4LGS - chains A and B; structure by X-ray diffraction, 2.70 A resolution.

[Chain A]
Molecule: Ricin
Source organism: Ricinus communis
Notes: EC 3.2.2.22
UniProtKB: P02879 (RICI_RICCO); residues 4-266 here correspond to UniProt positions 39-301 (UniProt number = residue number + 35)
Sequence (263 residues; each row starts with the number of its first residue):
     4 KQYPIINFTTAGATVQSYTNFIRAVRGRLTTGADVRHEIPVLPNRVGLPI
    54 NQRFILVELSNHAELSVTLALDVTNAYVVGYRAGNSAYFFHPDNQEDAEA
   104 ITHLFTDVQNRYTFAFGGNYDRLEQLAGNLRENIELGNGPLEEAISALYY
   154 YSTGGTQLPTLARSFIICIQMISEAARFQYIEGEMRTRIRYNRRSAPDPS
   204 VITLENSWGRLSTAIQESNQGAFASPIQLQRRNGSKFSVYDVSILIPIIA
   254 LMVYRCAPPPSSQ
From the paper describing this entry:
  - catalytic residues: Y80, Y123, E177, R180, W211 (citing earlier work)

[Chain B]
Molecule: Camelid nanobody (VHH4)
Source organism: Vicugna pacos
Notes: antibody fragment or engineered binder
Sequence (129 residues; each row starts with the number of its first residue):
     1 QVQLVESGGGLVQAGGSLSLSCAASGGDFSRNAMAWFRQAPGKEREFVAS
    51 INWTGSGTYYLDSVKGRFTISRDNAKNALYLQMNNLKPEDTAVYYCARST
   101 VFAEITGLAGYQSGSYDYWGQGTQVTVSS
Cystine bridges: C22-C96

[Interface between chain A and chain B]
Residue-residue contacts (26):
  H94(A) with R31(B), hydrogen bond; W53(B), hydrogen bond; A103(B)
  Q112(A) with G107(B); L108(B), hydrogen bond (backbone-backbone)
  N113(A) with T106(B); L108(B); A109(B), hydrogen bond (side chain-backbone)
  R114(A) with E104(B); I105(B); T106(B), hydrogen bond (backbone-backbone)
  Y115(A) with F102(B), hydrophobic; E104(B); A109(B)
  T116(A) with F102(B); A103(B), hydrogen bond (backbone-backbone); E104(B), hydrogen bond (backbone-backbone)
  F117(A) with V101(B); F102(B), hydrophobic; A103(B)
  A118(A) with R31(B); N32(B); T100(B); V101(B), hydrogen bond (backbone-backbone); A103(B)
  Y154(A) with V101(B)
Other interface residues (no listed pair), chain A (12 interface residues in all): Y91, P95, F119
From the paper, about this interface:
  - epitope / paratope residues, chain A: H94(A), P95(A), N113(A)
  - epitope / paratope residues, chain B: R31(B), W53(B), A103(B)

[In short]
The interface between chain A and chain B involves 12 residues on one side and 13 on the other, with 8
hydrogen bonds. Among the polar pairs are H94(A)-R31(B), H94(A)-W53(B) and N113(A)-A109(B). From the paper:
catalytic residues Y80(A), Y123(A) and E177(A) among others; epitope/paratope residues H94(A), P95(A) and
R31(B) among others.
Chain A is Ricin (Ricinus communis) and chain B is Camelid nanobody (VHH4) (Vicugna pacos); the structure,
Ricin A chain bound to camelid nanobody (VHH4), was determined by X-ray diffraction (same publication as 4LGR
and 4LHQ).
